PDB entry 8HHM | electron microscopy, 3.08 A resolution | chains B and A of the 4 polymer chains in the assembly

[Chain B]
Molecule: 57-nt RNA strand
Organism: Mycolicibacterium mucogenicum
Sequence (57 nucleotides; row label = number of the first residue in the row; numbers below 1 keep their minus sign (G-35 is residue -35)):
   -35 GUGUCAUAGCCCAGCUUGGCGGGCGAAGGCCAAGACGGAGAUGAGGUGCG
    15 CGUGGCG
Not modelled in the structure: -35 to -29, 13-21
Ion coordination: Mg2+: G-22, C-21

[Chain A]
Molecule: Cas12m2
Organism: Mycolicibacterium mucogenicum
Amino-acid sequence (598 residues; row label = number of the first residue in the row; numbers below 1 keep their minus sign (Gly-1 is residue -1)):
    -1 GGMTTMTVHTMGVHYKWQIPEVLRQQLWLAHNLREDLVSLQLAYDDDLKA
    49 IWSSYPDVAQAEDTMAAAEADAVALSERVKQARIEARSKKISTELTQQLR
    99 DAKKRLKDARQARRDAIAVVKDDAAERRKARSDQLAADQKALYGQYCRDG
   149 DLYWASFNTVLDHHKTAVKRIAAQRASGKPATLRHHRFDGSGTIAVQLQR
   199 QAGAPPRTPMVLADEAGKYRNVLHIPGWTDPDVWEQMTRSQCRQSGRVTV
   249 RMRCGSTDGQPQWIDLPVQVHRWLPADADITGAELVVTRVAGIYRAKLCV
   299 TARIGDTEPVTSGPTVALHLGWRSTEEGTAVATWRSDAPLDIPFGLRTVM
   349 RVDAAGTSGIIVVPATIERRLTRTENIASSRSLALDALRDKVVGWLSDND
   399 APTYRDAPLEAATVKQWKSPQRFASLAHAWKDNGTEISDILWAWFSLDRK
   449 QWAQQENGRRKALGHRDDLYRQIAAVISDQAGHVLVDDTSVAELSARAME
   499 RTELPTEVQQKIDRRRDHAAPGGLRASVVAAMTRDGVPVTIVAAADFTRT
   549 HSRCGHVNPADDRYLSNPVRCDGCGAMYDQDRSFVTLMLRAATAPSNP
Not modelled in the structure: -1 to 0, 53-120, 499-506, 593-596
Ion coordination: Zn2+: His549, Cys552, Cys569, Cys572
From the paper describing this entry:
  - conformationally variable residues (order/disorder transition): Arg499 to Val506
  - mutagenesis - Y141A, W152A, N156A, Q195A, Q197A: decreased binding to DNA target
  - mutagenesis - R111A, R112A, R126A: decreased binding to target DNA
  - mutagenesis - H269A, R270A, D485A: unchanged catalytic activity on pre-crRNA

[How chain B and chain A interact]
Contacting residue pairs (75; chain B residue first):
  G-27(B) - Arg371(A)  phosphate contact
  G-27(B) - Gln452(A)  hydrogen bond to the base
  C-26(B) - Arg371(A)  salt bridge to the phosphate
  C-26(B) - Gln452(A)  sugar contact
  C-26(B) - Asn455(A)  hydrogen bond to the sugar
  C-26(B) - Gly456(A)  sugar contact
  C-25(B) - Asn455(A)  phosphate contact
  C-25(B) - Lys459(A)  phosphate contact
  C-24(B) - Tyr13(A)  phosphate contact
  A-23(B) - His12(A)  stacking on the base
  A-23(B) - Tyr13(A)  sugar contact
  A-23(B) - Arg245(A)  hydrogen bond to the sugar
  A-23(B) - Val266(A)  base contact
  A-23(B) - Gln267(A)  hydrogen bond to the sugar
  G-22(B) - Gly10(A)  sugar contact
  G-22(B) - His269(A)  stacking on the base
  C-21(B) - Arg293(A)  salt bridge to the phosphate
  U-20(B) - Lys459(A)  phosphate contact
  U-20(B) - Gly462(A)  sugar contact
  U-20(B) - His463(A)  sugar contact
  U-20(B) - Asp466(A)  sugar contact
  U-19(B) - Arg368(A)  salt bridge to the phosphate
  U-19(B) - Lys459(A)  salt bridge to the phosphate
  U-19(B) - His463(A)  sugar contact
  C-12(B) - Lys448(A)  sugar contact
  G-11(B) - Ile291(A)  base contact
  G-11(B) - Arg447(A)  hydrogen bond to the sugar
  G-11(B) - Lys448(A)  salt bridge to the phosphate
  G-11(B) - Ala451(A)  base contact
  A-9(B) - Tyr13(A)  base contact
  G-7(B) - Tyr13(A)  phosphate contact
  G-7(B) - Lys14(A)  salt bridge to the phosphate
  C-6(B) - Arg245(A)  salt bridge to the phosphate
  C-5(B) - Ser238(A)  hydrogen bond to the phosphate
  C-5(B) - Arg241(A)  salt bridge to the phosphate
  A-4(B) - Arg237(A)  phosphate contact
  A-4(B) - Ser238(A)  hydrogen bond to the phosphate
  A-4(B) - Arg241(A)  salt bridge to the phosphate
  A-3(B) - Arg237(A)  salt bridge to the phosphate
  G-2(B) - Arg237(A)  salt bridge to the phosphate
  G-2(B) - Asp466(A)  hydrogen bond to the base
  G-2(B) - Gln470(A)  sugar contact
  A-1(B) - Arg469(A)  sugar contact
  A-1(B) - Ala473(A)  phosphate contact
  C0(B) - His269(A)  hydrogen bond to the base
  C0(B) - Arg270(A)  base contact
  C0(B) - Arg532(A)  salt bridge to the phosphate
  G1(B) - Met4(A)  base contact
  G1(B) - Thr5(A)  sugar contact
  G1(B) - Val6(A)  hydrogen bond to the sugar
  G1(B) - Arg270(A)  salt bridge to the phosphate
  G1(B) - Arg532(A)  salt bridge to the phosphate
  G2(B) - Val6(A)  sugar contact
  G2(B) - Thr8(A)  phosphate contact
  G2(B) - Lys295(A)  hydrogen bond to the phosphate
  G2(B) - Cys297(A)  sugar contact
  A3(B) - His161(A)  hydrogen bond to the sugar
  A3(B) - Lys295(A)  salt bridge to the phosphate
  G4(B) - His161(A)  sugar contact
  G4(B) - Thr191(A)  phosphate contact
  A5(B) - Arg32(A)  salt bridge to the phosphate
  A5(B) - Ala165(A)  sugar contact
  A5(B) - Leu181(A)  phosphate contact
  U6(B) - Ile169(A)  sugar contact
  U6(B) - Ala179(A)  phosphate contact
  U6(B) - Thr180(A)  sugar contact
  U6(B) - Leu181(A)  phosphate contact
  U6(B) - Arg182(A)  hydrogen bond to the phosphate
  U6(B) - His184(A)  phosphate contact
  G7(B) - Pro178(A)  sugar contact
  G7(B) - Ala179(A)  phosphate contact
  G7(B) - Thr180(A)  hydrogen bond to the phosphate
  G7(B) - Arg182(A)  salt bridge to the phosphate
  U11(B) - Gln508(A)  hydrogen bond to the phosphate
  G12(B) - Lys416(A)  sugar contact
Other interface residues (no listed pair), chain A (56 interface residues in all): Gln172, Thr236, Gln242, Pro265, Glu282, Val284, Thr299

[Overview]
29 residues of chain B face 56 of chain A across their interface, with 15 hydrogen bonds, 17 salt bridges and
2 aromatic stacking contacts. Among the polar pairs are G-27(B)-Gln452(A), G-2(B)-Asp466(A) and
C0(B)-His269(A). The paper reports that Y141A, W152A and N156A of chain A, among others, reduce binding to DNA
target; conformational variability at Arg499(A); 11 substitutions were tested in all.
Chain B is a 57-nt RNA strand and chain A is Cas12m2, both from Mycolicibacterium mucogenicum; the structure,
Cryo-EM structure of the Cas12m2-crRNA-target DNA ternary complex intermediate state, was determined by
electron microscopy, deposited together with 8HHL and 8HIO.
